PDB entry 6I20 | X-ray diffraction, 1.37 A resolution | chain A

== Chain A ==
Protein: Aureochrome1-like protein
Source organism: Ochromonas danica
UniProtKB: C5NSW6 (C5NSW6_OCHDN); residue numbers follow UniProt; this construct covers 181-308
Sequence (134 residues; row label = number of the first residue in the row):
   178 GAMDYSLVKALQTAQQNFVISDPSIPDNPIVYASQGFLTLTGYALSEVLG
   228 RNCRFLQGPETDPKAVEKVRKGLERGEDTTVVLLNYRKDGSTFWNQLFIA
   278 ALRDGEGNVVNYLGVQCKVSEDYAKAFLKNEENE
Disordered / not traced: 309-311
Construct notes: expression tag (178-180, 309-311)
Residues lining bound ligands: FMN (flavin mononucleotide): Val196, Ser198, Asp204, Asn205, Asn229, Cys230, Arg231, Leu233, Gln234, Val243, Val246, Arg247, Leu250, Leu260, Asn262, Asn272, Leu274, Ile276, Tyr289, Leu290, Gly291, Gln293
What the authors report for this chain:
  - binding site for flavin mononucleotide: Asn272, Gln293

== Overview ==
Bound to chain A: flavin mononucleotide. The paper reports a binding site for flavin mononucleotide at Asn272
and Gln293.
Chain A is Aureochrome1-like protein (Ochromonas danica); the structure, Flavin Analogue Sheds Light on
Light-Oxygen-Voltage Domain Mechanism, was determined by X-ray diffraction (same publication as 6I25, 6I21,
6I22, 6I23 and 6I24).
